Entry 3KV6 (X-ray diffraction, 2.89 A resolution); this record covers chain A.

[Chain A]
Name: JmjC domain-containing histone demethylation protein 1D
Source organism: Homo sapiens
Notes: EC 2.-.-.-
Reference sequence: Q6ZMT4 (JHD1D_HUMAN); numbering as in UniProt (aligned over 1-488)
Chain sequence (488 residues; numbered 1 to 488; the number before each row is that of its first residue):
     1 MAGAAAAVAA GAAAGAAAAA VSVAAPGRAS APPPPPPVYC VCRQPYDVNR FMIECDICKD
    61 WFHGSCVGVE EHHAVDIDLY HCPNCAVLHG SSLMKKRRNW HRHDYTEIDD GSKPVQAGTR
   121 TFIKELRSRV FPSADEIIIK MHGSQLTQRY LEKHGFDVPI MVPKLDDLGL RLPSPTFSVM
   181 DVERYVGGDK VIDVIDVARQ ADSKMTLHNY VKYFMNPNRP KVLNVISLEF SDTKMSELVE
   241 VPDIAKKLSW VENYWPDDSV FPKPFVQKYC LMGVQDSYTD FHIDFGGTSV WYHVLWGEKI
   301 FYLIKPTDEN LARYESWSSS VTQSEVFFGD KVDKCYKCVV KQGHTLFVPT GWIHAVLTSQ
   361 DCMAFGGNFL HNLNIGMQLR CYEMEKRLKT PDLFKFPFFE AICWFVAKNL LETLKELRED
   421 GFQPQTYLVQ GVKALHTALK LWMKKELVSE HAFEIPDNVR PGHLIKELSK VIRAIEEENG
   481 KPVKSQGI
Disordered / not traced: 1-32, 480-488
Swiss-Prot annotation at these positions:
  - zinc finger: Pro37 to Leu88 (PHD-type)
  - region: Arg97 to Pro114 (Linker)
  - binding site (substrate): Thr279, Lys299
  - binding site (Fe cation): His282, Asp284, His354
Ion coordination: Zn2+ site 1: Cys40, Cys42, His63, Cys66; Zn2+ site 2: Cys55, Cys58, Cys82, Cys85; Fe2+: His282, Asp284, His354 (together with 2-oxoglutaric acid)
Ligand contacts:
  - 2-oxoglutaric acid (AKG): Asn224, Ile226, Thr279, His282, Asp284, Tyr292, Lys299, Phe301, His354, Val356, Thr358
  - oxygen molecule (OXY): Tyr269, Asp284, Val290, Tyr292, Gly366, Gly367, Asn368

[Summary]
Chain A binds oxygen molecule and 2-oxoglutaric acid. The Zn2+ site 1 is built by Cys40, Cys42, His63 and
Cys66. Cys55, Cys58, Cys82 and Cys85 coordinate Zn2+ site 2. UniProt lists substrate-binding residues Thr279
and Lys299 and 3 Fe cation-binding residues.
Chain A is JmjC domain-containing histone demethylation protein 1D (Homo sapiens); the structure, Structure of
KIAA1718, human Jumonji demethylase, in complex with alpha-ketoglutarate, was determined by X-ray diffraction
together with 3KV4, 3KV5, 3KV9, 3KVA and 3KVB from the same study.
